PDB entry 4JVM | X-ray diffraction, 1.99 A resolution | chain A

== Chain A ==
Protein: Estrogen sulfotransferase
Organism: Homo sapiens
Notes: EC 2.8.2.4
Reference sequence: P49888 (ST1E1_HUMAN); residues 1-294 here = UniProt positions 1-294
Chain sequence (294 residues; row label = number of the first residue in the row):
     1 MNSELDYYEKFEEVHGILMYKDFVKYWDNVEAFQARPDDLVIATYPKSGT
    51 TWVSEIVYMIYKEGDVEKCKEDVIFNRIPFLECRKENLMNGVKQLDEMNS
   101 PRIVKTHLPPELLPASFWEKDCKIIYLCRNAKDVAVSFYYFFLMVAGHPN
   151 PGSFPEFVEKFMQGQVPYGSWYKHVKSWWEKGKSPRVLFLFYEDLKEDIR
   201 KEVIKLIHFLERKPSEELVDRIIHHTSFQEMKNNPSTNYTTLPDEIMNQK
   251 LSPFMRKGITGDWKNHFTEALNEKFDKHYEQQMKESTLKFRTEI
Disordered / not traced: 1, 294
Differences from the reference sequence: engineered mutation Glu269 (Val in P49888)
Metal / ion sites: Na+: Gly182, Ser184, Val187
Residues lining bound ligands:
  - adenosine-3'-5'-diphosphate (A3P): Pro46, Lys47, Ser48, Gly49, Thr50, Thr51, Trp52, Arg129, Ser137, Tyr192, Lys196, Thr226, Ser227, Phe228, Met231, Phe254, Met255, Arg256, Lys257, Gly258
  - 4,4'-propane-2,2-diylbis(2,6-dibromophenol) (XDI): Tyr20, Phe23, Pro46, Phe80, Cys83, Lys85, Met89, Lys105, His107, Phe141, Val145, Ala146, His148, Tyr168, Tyr239, Leu242, Ile246, Met247, Phe254
UniProt features mapped onto this chain:
  - active site: His107 (Proton acceptor)
  - binding site (3'-phosphoadenylyl sulfate): Lys47 to Trp52, Arg129, Ser137, Tyr192, Thr226 to Met231, Arg256 to Gly258
  - binding site (substrate): Lys105 to His107
What the authors report for this chain:
  - binding site for 4,4'-propane-2,2-diylbis(2,6-dibromophenol): Tyr20, Phe75, Phe80, Leu88, Met89, Lys105, His107, Phe141, Tyr168, Tyr239, Leu242, Ile246
  - conformationally variable residues (loop rearrangement): Asn87
  - catalytic residues: His107 (citing earlier work)
  - specificity-determining residues: Phe80, Phe141 (citing earlier work)

== In short ==
Ligands of chain A: 4,4'-propane-2,2-diylbis(2,6-dibromophenol) and adenosine-3'-5'-diphosphate. Gly182,
Ser184 and Val187 form the Na+ site. UniProt lists active-site residue His107, 18 residues binding
3'-phosphoadenylyl sulfate and 3 substrate-binding residues. From the paper: the catalytic residue His107; a
binding site for 4,4'-propane-2,2-diylbis(2,6-dibromophenol) at Tyr20, Phe75 and Phe80 among others.
Chain A is Estrogen sulfotransferase (Homo sapiens); the structure, Crystal structure of human estrogen
sulfotransferase (SULT1E1) in complex with inactive cofactor PAP and brominated flame ..., was determined by
X-ray diffraction (same publication as 4JVL and 4JVN).
